Entry 5W9L (electron microscopy, 4.80 A resolution (low resolution: residue-level contacts below are approximate; hydrogen-bond / salt-bridge calls are withheld)); this record covers chains B and C of the 10 polymer chains in the assembly.

Chain B (and C):
Protein: Spike glycoprotein
Source organism: Middle East respiratory syndrome-related coronavirus
Notes: chain C of this document is another copy of the same molecule, construct and numbering; everything in this record applies to it too
UniProtKB: W5ZZF5 (W5ZZF5_9BETC); residue numbers follow UniProt; this construct covers 1-1291
Amino-acid sequence (1329 residues; row label = number of the first residue in the row):
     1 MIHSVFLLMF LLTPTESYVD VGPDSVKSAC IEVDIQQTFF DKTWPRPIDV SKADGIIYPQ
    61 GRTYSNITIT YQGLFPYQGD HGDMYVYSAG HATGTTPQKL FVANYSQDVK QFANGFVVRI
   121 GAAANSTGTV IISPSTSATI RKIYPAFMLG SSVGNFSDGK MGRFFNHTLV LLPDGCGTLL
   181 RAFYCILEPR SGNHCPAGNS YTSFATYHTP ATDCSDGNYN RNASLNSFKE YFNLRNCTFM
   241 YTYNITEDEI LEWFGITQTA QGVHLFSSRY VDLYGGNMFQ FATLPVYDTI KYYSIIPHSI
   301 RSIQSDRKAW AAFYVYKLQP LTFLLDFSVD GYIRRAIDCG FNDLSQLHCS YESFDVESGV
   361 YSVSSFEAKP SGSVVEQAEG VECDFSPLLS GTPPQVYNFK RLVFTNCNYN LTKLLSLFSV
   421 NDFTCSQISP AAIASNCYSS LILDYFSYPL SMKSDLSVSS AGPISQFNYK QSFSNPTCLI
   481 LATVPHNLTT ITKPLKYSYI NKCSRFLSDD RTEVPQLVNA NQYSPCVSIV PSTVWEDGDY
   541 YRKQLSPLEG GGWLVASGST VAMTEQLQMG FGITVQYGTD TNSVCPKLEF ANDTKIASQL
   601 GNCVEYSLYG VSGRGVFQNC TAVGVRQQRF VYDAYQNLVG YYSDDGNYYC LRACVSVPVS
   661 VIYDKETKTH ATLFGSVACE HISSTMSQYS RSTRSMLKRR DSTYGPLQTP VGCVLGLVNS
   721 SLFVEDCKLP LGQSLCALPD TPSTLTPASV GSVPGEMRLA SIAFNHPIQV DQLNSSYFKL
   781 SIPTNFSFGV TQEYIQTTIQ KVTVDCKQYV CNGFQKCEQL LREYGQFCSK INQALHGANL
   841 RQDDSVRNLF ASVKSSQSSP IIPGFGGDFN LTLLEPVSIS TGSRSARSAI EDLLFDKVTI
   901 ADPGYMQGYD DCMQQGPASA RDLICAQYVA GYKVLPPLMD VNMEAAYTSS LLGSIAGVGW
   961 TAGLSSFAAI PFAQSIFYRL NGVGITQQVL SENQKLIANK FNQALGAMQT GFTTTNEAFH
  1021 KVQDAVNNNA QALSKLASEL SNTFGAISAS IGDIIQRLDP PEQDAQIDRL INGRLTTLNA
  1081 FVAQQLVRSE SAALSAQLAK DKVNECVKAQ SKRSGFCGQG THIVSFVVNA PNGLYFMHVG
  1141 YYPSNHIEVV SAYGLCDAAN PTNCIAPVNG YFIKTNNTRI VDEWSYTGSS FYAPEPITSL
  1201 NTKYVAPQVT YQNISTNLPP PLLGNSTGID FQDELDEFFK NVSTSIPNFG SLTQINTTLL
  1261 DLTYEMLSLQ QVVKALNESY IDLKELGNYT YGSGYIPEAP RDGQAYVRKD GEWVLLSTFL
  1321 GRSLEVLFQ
Disordered / not traced: 1-17, 744-1329
Differences from the reference sequence: conflict Phe-506 (Leu in W5ZZF5), Ala-748 (Arg in W5ZZF5), Gly-751 (Arg in W5ZZF5); engineered mutation Pro-1060 (Val in W5ZZF5), Pro-1061 (Leu in W5ZZF5); expression tag (1292-1329)
Cystine bridges: Cys-30/Cys-195, Cys-176/Cys-214, Cys-185/Cys-237, Cys-339/Cys-349, Cys-383/Cys-407, Cys-425/Cys-478, Cys-437/Cys-585, Cys-503/Cys-526, Cys-603/Cys-654, Cys-620/Cys-650, Cys-679/Cys-713, Cys-727/Cys-736
From the paper describing this entry:
  - mutagenesis - V1060P/L1061P (>50-fold): increased expression

Interface between chain B and chain C:
Contacting residue pairs - 25 pairs, chain B then chain C:
  Val-623(B) with Val-329(C)
  Gly-624(B) with Thr-63(C); Tyr-64(C); Val-329(C); Asp-330(C); Gly-331(C)
  Val-625(B) with Tyr-58(C); Thr-63(C); Asp-330(C); Gly-331(C); Tyr-332(C)
  Gln-627(B) with Val-271(C)
  Gln-628(B) with Tyr-58(C); Gly-61(C); Arg-62(C); Thr-63(C); Phe-279(C)
  Phe-630(B) with Arg-62(C); Thr-63(C)
  Val-631(B) with Thr-63(C)
  Tyr-632(B) with Arg-62(C); Thr-63(C); Tyr-64(C)
  Asp-633(B) with Tyr-64(C)
  Ala-634(B) with Ile-67(C)
Also at the interface, not in a pair above, chain C (16 interface residues in all): Pro-59, Ser-65, Ile-69, Tyr-270

In short:
10 residues of chain B face 16 of chain C across their interface. The paper reports that V1060P/L1061P of
chain B increase expression.
Chain B and chain C are both Spike glycoprotein (Middle East respiratory syndrome-related coronavirus); the
structure, MERS S ectodomain trimer in complex with variable domain of neutralizing antibody G4, was
determined by electron microscopy together with 5VZR, 5W9H, 5W9I, 5W9J, 5W9K, 5W9M and 3 further entries from
the same study.
